PDB entry 8X32 | electron microscopy, 4.40 A resolution (low resolution: residue-level contacts below are approximate; hydrogen-bond / salt-bridge calls are withheld) | chains K and M of the 14 polymer chains in the assembly

Chain K:
Molecule: Histone acetyltransferase
Organism: Saccharomyces cerevisiae
UniProtKB: A0A6A5Q414 (A0A6A5Q414_YEASX); residues 1-445 here = UniProt positions 1-445
Amino-acid sequence (469 residues; row label = number of the first residue in the row; numbers below 1 keep their minus sign (Met-23 is residue -23)):
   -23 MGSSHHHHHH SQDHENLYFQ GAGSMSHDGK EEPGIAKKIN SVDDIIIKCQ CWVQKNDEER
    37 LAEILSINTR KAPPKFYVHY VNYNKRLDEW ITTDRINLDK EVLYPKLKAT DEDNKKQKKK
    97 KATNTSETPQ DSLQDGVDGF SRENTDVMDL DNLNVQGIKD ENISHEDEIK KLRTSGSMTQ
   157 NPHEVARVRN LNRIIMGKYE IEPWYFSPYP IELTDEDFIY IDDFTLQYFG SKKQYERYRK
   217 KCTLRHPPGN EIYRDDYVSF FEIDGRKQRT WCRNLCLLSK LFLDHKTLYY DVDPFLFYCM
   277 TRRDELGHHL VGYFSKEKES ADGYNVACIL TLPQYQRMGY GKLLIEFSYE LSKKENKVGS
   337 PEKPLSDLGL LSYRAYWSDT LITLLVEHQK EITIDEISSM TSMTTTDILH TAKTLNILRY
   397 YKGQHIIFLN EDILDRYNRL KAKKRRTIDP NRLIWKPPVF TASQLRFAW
Disordered / not traced: -23 to 165, 440-445
Sequence notes: initiating methionine (-23); expression tag (-22 to 0)

Chain M:
Molecule: glutathione transferase, Enhancer of polycomb-like protein
Organism: Schistosoma japonicum
UniProtKB: chimeric construct of Q540A3, A0A8H8UL58: residues -185 to 32 from Q540A3 (Q540A3_SCHJA) positions 1-218 (UniProt number = residue number + 186); residues 50-400 from A0A8H8UL58 positions 50-400 (same numbers)
Amino-acid sequence (586 residues; numbered -185 to 400; the number before each row is that of its first residue; numbers below 1 keep their minus sign (Met-185 is residue -185)):
  -185 MSPILGYWKI KGLVQPTRLL LEYLEEKYEE HLYERDEGDK WRNKKFELGL EFPNLPYYID
  -125 GDVKLTQSMA IIRYIADKHN MLGGCPKERA EISMLEGAVL DIRYGVSRIA YSKDFETLKV
   -65 DFLSKLPEML KMFEDRLCHK TYLNGDHVTH PDFMLYDALD VVLYMDPMCL DAFPKLVCFK
    -5 KRIEAIPQID KYLKSSKYIA WPLQGWQATF GGGDHPPKSD LVPRGSENLY FQGHMSSNSR
    55 FRHRKISVKQ HLKIYLPNDL KHLDKDELQQ REVVEIETGV EKNEEKEVHL HRILQMGSGH
   115 TKHKDYIPTP DASMTWNEYD KFYTGSFQET TSYIKFSATV EDCCGTNYNM DERDETFLNE
   175 QVNKGSSDIL TEDEFEILCS SFEHAIHERQ PFLSMDPESI LSFEELKPTL IKSDMADFNL
   235 RNQLNHEINS HKTHFITQFD PVSQMNTRPL IQLIEKFGSK IYDYWRERKI EVNGYEIFPQ
   295 LKFERPGEKE EIDPYVCFRR REVRHPRKTR RIDILNSQRL RALHQELKNA KDLALLVAKR
   355 ENVSLNWIND ELKIFDQRVK IKNLKRSLNI SGEDDDLINH KRKRPT
Disordered / not traced: -185 to 57, 75-127, 305-327, 364-400
Sequence notes: linker (33-49)

How chain K and chain M interact:
Pairs across the interface (115; chain K residue first):
  Ile171(K) - Trp130(M)
  Gly173(K) - Trp130(M)
  Lys174(K) - Trp130(M)
  Lys174(K) - Tyr133(M)
  Tyr175(K) - Met128(M)
  Tyr181(K) - Lys303(M)
  Ser183(K) - Lys303(M)
  Pro184(K) - Lys303(M)
  Pro186(K) - Glu304(M)
  Ile187(K) - Lys296(M)
  Ile187(K) - Glu302(M)
  Ile187(K) - Lys303(M)
  Ile187(K) - Glu304(M)
  Glu188(K) - Pro293(M)
  Glu188(K) - Gln294(M)
  Glu188(K) - Leu295(M)
  Glu188(K) - Lys296(M)
  Thr190(K) - Glu304(M)
  Asp198(K) - Phe136(M)
  Asp198(K) - Tyr137(M)
  Asp199(K) - Tyr137(M)
  Thr201(K) - Val154(M)
  Lys209(K) - Met164(M)
  Lys209(K) - Asp165(M)
  Lys209(K) - Glu166(M)
  Gln210(K) - Asn163(M)
  Gln210(K) - Asp165(M)
  Gln210(K) - Ile291(M)
  Tyr211(K) - Phe136(M)
  Glu212(K) - Phe136(M)
  Arg213(K) - Asn163(M)
  Arg213(K) - Glu186(M)
  Arg213(K) - Glu190(M)
  Tyr214(K) - Cys158(M)
  Arg215(K) - Phe136(M)
  Arg215(K) - Tyr137(M)
  Lys217(K) - Cys158(M)
  Lys217(K) - Thr160(M)
  Lys217(K) - Asn163(M)
  Thr219(K) - Cys157(M)
  Thr219(K) - Gln252(M)
  Thr219(K) - Phe253(M)
  Thr219(K) - Asp254(M)
  Thr219(K) - Pro255(M)
  Leu220(K) - Phe150(M)
  Leu220(K) - Cys157(M)
  Arg221(K) - Thr138(M)
  Arg221(K) - Gly139(M)
  Arg221(K) - Ser140(M)
  Arg221(K) - Phe141(M)
  His222(K) - Phe141(M)
  His222(K) - Ile148(M)
  His222(K) - Phe150(M)
  Pro224(K) - Phe150(M)
  Glu227(K) - Tyr147(M)
  Glu227(K) - Ile148(M)
  Ile228(K) - Tyr147(M)
  Tyr229(K) - Tyr147(M)
  Arg230(K) - Thr144(M)
  Arg230(K) - Thr145(M)
  Arg230(K) - Ser146(M)
  Arg230(K) - Tyr147(M)
  Gln244(K) - Thr153(M)
  Gln244(K) - Val154(M)
  Gln244(K) - Glu155(M)
  Thr246(K) - Glu155(M)
  Trp247(K) - Glu155(M)
  Leu264(K) - Lys296(M)
  Leu264(K) - Pro300(M)
  Leu264(K) - Gly301(M)
  Tyr265(K) - Pro300(M)
  Tyr266(K) - Pro300(M)
  Asp267(K) - Phe297(M)
  Asp267(K) - Pro300(M)
  Arg279(K) - Phe141(M)
  Arg279(K) - Glu143(M)
  Glu281(K) - Gly139(M)
  Glu281(K) - Ser140(M)
  Leu282(K) - Tyr133(M)
  Leu282(K) - Tyr137(M)
  Leu282(K) - Gly139(M)
  His284(K) - Phe141(M)
  Leu361(K) - Lys67(M)
  Gln365(K) - Leu66(M)
  Gln365(K) - Lys67(M)
  Lys366(K) - Leu66(M)
  Glu367(K) - Gln64(M)
  Glu367(K) - His65(M)
  Glu367(K) - Leu66(M)
  Ile368(K) - Lys63(M)
  Ile368(K) - Gln64(M)
  Ile368(K) - His65(M)
  Thr369(K) - Lys63(M)
  Thr369(K) - Gln64(M)
  Ile370(K) - Lys63(M)
  Asp371(K) - Lys63(M)
  Thr381(K) - Lys63(M)
  Leu385(K) - Ser61(M)
  Leu394(K) - Ser61(M)
  Arg395(K) - Asp73(M)
  Lys398(K) - Asn72(M)
  Lys398(K) - Asp73(M)
  Gln400(K) - His65(M)
  Gln400(K) - Leu66(M)
  His401(K) - Ser61(M)
  His401(K) - His65(M)
  His401(K) - Leu66(M)
  Ile402(K) - Leu66(M)
  Ile402(K) - Ile68(M)
  Ile403(K) - Lys67(M)
  Leu405(K) - Ile68(M)
  Leu405(K) - Tyr69(M)
  Tyr413(K) - Tyr69(M)
  Arg428(K) - Tyr147(M)
  Ile430(K) - Tyr147(M)
Also at the interface, not in a pair above, chain K (77 interface residues in all): Leu189, Tyr196, Phe200, Tyr204, Ser207, Lys216, Pro223, Asn226, Asn250, Leu253, Glu363, His364, Phe404, Leu429
Also at the interface, not in a pair above, chain M (62 interface residues in all): Ile60, Val62, Leu74, Thr129, Gln142, Lys149, Tyr162, Ser257, Phe292

In short:
77 residues of chain K and 62 residues of chain M are in contact.
Chain K is Histone acetyltransferase (Saccharomyces cerevisiae) and chain M is glutathione transferase,
Enhancer of polycomb-like protein (Schistosoma japonicum); the structure, The piccolo NuA4 bound to the H2A.Z
nucleosome-H4KQ Complex with Ac-CoA at resetting state, was determined by electron microscopy (same
publication as 8X2X, 8X2Y, 8X2Z, 8X30 and 8X31).
